Entry 6NSC (X-ray diffraction, 2.25 A resolution); this record covers chains A and B.

== Chain A ==
Molecule: Hemagglutinin HA1 chain
Organism: Influenza A virus (A/Brisbane/10/2007(H3N2))
Reference sequence: A8W893 (A8W893_9INFA); residues 11-329 here = UniProt positions 11-329
Sequence (321 residues; row label = number of the first residue in the row):
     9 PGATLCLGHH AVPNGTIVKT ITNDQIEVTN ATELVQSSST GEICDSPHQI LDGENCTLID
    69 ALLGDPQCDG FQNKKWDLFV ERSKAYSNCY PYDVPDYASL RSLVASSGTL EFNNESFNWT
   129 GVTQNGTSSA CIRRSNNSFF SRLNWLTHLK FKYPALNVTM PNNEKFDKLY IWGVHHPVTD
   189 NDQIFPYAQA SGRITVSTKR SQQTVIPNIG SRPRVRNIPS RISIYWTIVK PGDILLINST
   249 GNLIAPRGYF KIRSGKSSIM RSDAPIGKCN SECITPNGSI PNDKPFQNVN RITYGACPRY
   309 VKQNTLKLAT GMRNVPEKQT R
Unresolved in the structure: 326-329
Construct notes: expression tag (9-10); engineered mutation V186 (Gly in A8W893), P194 (Leu in A8W893)
Disulfides: C52-C277, C64-C76, C97-C139, C281-C305
Covalently attached groups: N-acetylglucosamine (NAG) linked to N22, N38, N133, N165, N285; glycan linked to N63
Reported in the primary citation:
  - mutagenesis - G186V/L194P: abolished growth
  - mutagenesis - L194P: decreased growth
  - mutagenesis - G186V/L194P: unchanged expression
  - mutagenesis - G186V (K_d_ = 1.4 +/- 0.2 nM): unchanged binding to C05
  - mutagenesis - L194P (>1,000 nM): decreased binding to C05

== Chain B ==
Molecule: Hemagglutinin HA2 chain
Organism: Influenza A virus
Reference sequence: A8W891 (A8W891_9INFA); residues 1-176 here correspond to UniProt positions 330-505 (UniProt number = residue number + 329)
Sequence (176 residues; row label = number of the first residue in the row):
     1 GIFGAIAGFI ENGWEGMVDG WYGFRHQNSE GIGQAADLKS TQAAIDQING KLNRLIGKTN
    61 EKFHQIEKEF SEVEGRIQDL EKYVEDTKID LWSYNAELLV ALENQHTIDL TDSEMNKLFE
   121 KTKKQLRENA EDMGNGCFKI YHKCDNACIG SIRNGTYDHD VYRDEALNNR FQIKGV
Unresolved in the structure: 174-176
Disulfides: C144-C148

== How chain A and chain B interact ==
Disulfides between the chains: C14(A)-C137(B)
Residue-residue contacts (133; chain A residue first):
  G10(A) - I140(B)
  G10(A) - H142(B)
  A11(A) - Q27(B)
  A11(A) - F138(B)
  A11(A) - K139(B)
  A11(A) - I140(B)  hydrogen bond (backbone-backbone)
  A11(A) - H142(B)
  T12(A) - R25(B)
  T12(A) - H26(B)
  T12(A) - Q27(B)  hydrogen bond (backbone-backbone)
  T12(A) - F138(B)
  L13(A) - F24(B)  hydrophobic
  L13(A) - R25(B)
  L13(A) - G136(B)
  L13(A) - C137(B)
  L13(A) - F138(B)  hydrogen bond (backbone-backbone)
  L13(A) - I140(B)  hydrophobic
  L13(A) - I152(B)  hydrophobic
  C14(A) - W14(B)
  C14(A) - G23(B)
  C14(A) - F24(B)
  C14(A) - R25(B)  hydrogen bond (backbone-backbone)
  C14(A) - G136(B)
  C14(A) - C137(B)  disulfide
  L15(A) - W14(B)
  L15(A) - G23(B)
  L15(A) - F24(B)  hydrophobic
  L15(A) - L118(B)  hydrophobic
  L15(A) - G136(B)  hydrogen bond (backbone-backbone)
  L15(A) - F138(B)  hydrophobic
  G16(A) - W14(B)
  G16(A) - Y22(B)
  G16(A) - G23(B)  hydrogen bond (backbone-backbone)
  G16(A) - M115(B)
  H17(A) - I6(B)
  H17(A) - I10(B)
  H17(A) - N12(B)
  H17(A) - G13(B)
  H17(A) - W14(B)  hydrogen bond (backbone-backbone)
  H17(A) - M17(B)
  H17(A) - W21(B)
  H17(A) - M115(B)
  H18(A) - G13(B)
  H18(A) - W14(B)
  H18(A) - M17(B)
  H18(A) - G20(B)
  H18(A) - W21(B)  hydrogen bond (backbone-backbone)
  A19(A) - G13(B)
  A19(A) - W14(B)  hydrogen bond (backbone-backbone)
  A19(A) - E15(B)
  P21(A) - E15(B)
  V26(A) - N104(B)
  K27(A) - E97(B)
  K27(A) - V100(B)
  K27(A) - A101(B)
  K27(A) - N104(B)  hydrogen bond (backbone-side chain)
  T28(A) - A101(B)
  T28(A) - N104(B)
  T28(A) - Q105(B)  hydrogen bond
  T28(A) - I108(B)
  I29(A) - A101(B)  hydrogen bond (backbone-backbone)
  I29(A) - L102(B)  hydrophobic
  I29(A) - Q105(B)  hydrogen bond (backbone-side chain)
  T30(A) - Q105(B)  hydrogen bond
  I34(A) - I108(B)  hydrophobic
  L42(A) - V100(B)  hydrophobic
  R109(A) - E67(B)  salt bridge
  S110(A) - H64(B)  hydrogen bond
  S114(A) - H64(B)
  K264(A) - F63(B)
  S265(A) - H64(B)
  S266(A) - H64(B)  hydrogen bond
  R269(A) - E67(B)  salt bridge
  N290(A) - T59(B)
  D291(A) - I56(B)
  D291(A) - G57(B)  hydrogen bond (backbone-backbone)
  K292(A) - T59(B)
  P293(A) - L55(B)
  F294(A) - A96(B)  hydrophobic
  R299(A) - K68(B)  hydrogen bond (backbone-side chain)
  R299(A) - E85(B)
  R299(A) - I89(B)
  I300(A) - K68(B)
  T301(A) - Q65(B)  hydrogen bond (backbone-side chain)
  Y302(A) - K62(B)
  Y302(A) - F63(B)
  G303(A) - N60(B)
  G303(A) - E61(B)
  G303(A) - K62(B)  hydrogen bond (backbone-backbone)
  A304(A) - T59(B)
  A304(A) - N60(B)
  A304(A) - E61(B)
  C305(A) - T59(B)
  C305(A) - N60(B)  hydrogen bond (backbone-backbone)
  P306(A) - T59(B)
  R307(A) - N60(B)
  R307(A) - W92(B)
  Y308(A) - I89(B)  hydrophobic
  V309(A) - W92(B)
  V309(A) - S93(B)
  K310(A) - I89(B)
  K310(A) - D90(B)  salt bridge
  K310(A) - S93(B)  hydrogen bond (backbone-side chain)
  Q311(A) - S93(B)  hydrogen bond (side chain-backbone)
  Q311(A) - E97(B)  hydrogen bond
  L314(A) - A96(B)  hydrophobic
  L314(A) - E97(B)
  K315(A) - V100(B)
  K315(A) - N104(B)  hydrogen bond (backbone-side chain)
  L316(A) - L52(B)  hydrophobic
  L316(A) - L55(B)  hydrophobic
  L316(A) - E103(B)
  L316(A) - N104(B)
  A317(A) - N104(B)  hydrogen bond (backbone-side chain)
  T318(A) - W21(B)
  T318(A) - I48(B)
  G319(A) - W21(B)
  G319(A) - T107(B)
  M320(A) - I6(B)  hydrophobic
  M320(A) - W21(B)
  M320(A) - Y22(B)  hydrophobic
  M320(A) - T111(B)
  R321(A) - A7(B)
  V323(A) - A7(B)  hydrophobic
  V323(A) - E11(B)
  V323(A) - N12(B)
  V323(A) - G13(B)  hydrogen bond (backbone-backbone)
  P324(A) - N12(B)
  P324(A) - E15(B)
  E325(A) - N12(B)
  E325(A) - G13(B)
  E325(A) - E15(B)  hydrogen bond (side chain-backbone)
  E325(A) - R25(B)  salt bridge
Other interface residues (no listed pair), chain A (60 interface residues in all): P9, V20, V36, T40, A113, I267
Other interface residues (no listed pair), chain B (68 interface residues in all): G16, N28, E69, K88, L98, L99, F119, T122, M133, K143, C144, I149

== Summary ==
60 residues of chain A face 68 of chain B across their interface; the contacts include 1 disulfide bond, 28
hydrogen bonds and 4 salt bridges. Among the polar pairs are R109(A)-E67(B), R269(A)-E67(B) and
K310(A)-D90(B). From the paper: G186V/L194P of chain A abolish growth; L194P of chain A reduces growth.
Here chain A is Hemagglutinin HA1 chain (Influenza A virus (A/Brisbane/10/2007(H3N2))) and chain B is
Hemagglutinin HA2 chain (Influenza A virus). Entry 6NSC (Crystal structure of the A/Brisbane/10/2007 (H3N2)
influenza virus hemagglutinin G186V/L194P mutant apo form) was determined by X-ray diffraction (same
publication as 6NS9, 6NSA, 6NSB, 6NSF and 6NSG).
